PDB entry 4F11 | X-ray diffraction, 2.38 A resolution | chain A

Chain A:
Protein: Gamma-aminobutyric acid type B receptor subunit 2
Organism: Homo sapiens
Notes: fragment: extracellular domain
UniProt: O75899 (GABR2_HUMAN); numbering as in UniProt (aligned over 42-466)
Amino-acid sequence (433 residues; row label = number of the first residue in the row):
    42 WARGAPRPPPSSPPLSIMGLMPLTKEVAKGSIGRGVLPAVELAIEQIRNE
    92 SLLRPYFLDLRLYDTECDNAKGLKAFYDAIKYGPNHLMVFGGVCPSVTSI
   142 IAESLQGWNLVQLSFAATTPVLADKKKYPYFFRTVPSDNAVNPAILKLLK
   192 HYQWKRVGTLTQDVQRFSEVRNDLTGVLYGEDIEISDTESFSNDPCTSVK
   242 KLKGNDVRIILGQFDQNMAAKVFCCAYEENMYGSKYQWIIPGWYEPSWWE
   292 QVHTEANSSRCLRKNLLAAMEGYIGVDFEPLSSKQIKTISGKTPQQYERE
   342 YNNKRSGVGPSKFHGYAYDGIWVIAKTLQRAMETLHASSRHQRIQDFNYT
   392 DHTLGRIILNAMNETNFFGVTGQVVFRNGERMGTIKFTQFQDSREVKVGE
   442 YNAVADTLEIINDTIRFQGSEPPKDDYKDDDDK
Disordered / not traced: 42-51, 294-299
Sequence notes: expression tag (467-474)
Curated features (UniProtKB/Swiss-Prot):
  - glycosylation (N-linked (GlcNAc...) asparagine): N90, N298, N389, N404, N453
  - mutagenesis: Y118 (Y118A: Impairs interaction with GABBR1. Decreases signaling via G-proteins)
Disulfides: C108-C135, C237-C266, C265-C302
From the paper describing this entry:
  - post-translational modification sites: N404
  - mutagenesis - Y118A: decreased signaling in response to GABA
  - mutagenesis - Y118A: unchanged expression
  - mutagenesis - Y118A: abolished binding to GBR1bVFT
  - mutagenesis - Y118A: unchanged stability
  - mutagenesis - D256N/N258S: unchanged signaling

Summary:
From UniProt: one mutagenesis site. From the paper: Y118A reduces signaling in response to GABA; a
modification site at N404.
Chain A is Gamma-aminobutyric acid type B receptor subunit 2 (Homo sapiens); the structure, Crystal structure
of the extracellular domain of human GABA(B) receptor GBR2, was determined by X-ray diffraction, deposited
together with 4F12.
